PDB entry 5UHE | X-ray diffraction, 4.04 A resolution (low resolution: residue-level contacts below are approximate; hydrogen-bond / salt-bridge calls are withheld) | chains A and B of the 8 polymer chains in the assembly

# Chain A (and B)
Name: DNA-directed RNA polymerase subunit alpha
Organism: Mycobacterium tuberculosis (strain ATCC 25618 / H37Rv)
Notes: EC 2.7.7.6; chain B of this document is another copy of the same molecule, construct and numbering; everything in this record applies to it too
Reference sequence: P9WGZ1 (RPOA_MYCTU); residue numbers follow UniProt; this construct covers 1-347
Chain sequence (347 residues; row label = number of the first residue in the row):
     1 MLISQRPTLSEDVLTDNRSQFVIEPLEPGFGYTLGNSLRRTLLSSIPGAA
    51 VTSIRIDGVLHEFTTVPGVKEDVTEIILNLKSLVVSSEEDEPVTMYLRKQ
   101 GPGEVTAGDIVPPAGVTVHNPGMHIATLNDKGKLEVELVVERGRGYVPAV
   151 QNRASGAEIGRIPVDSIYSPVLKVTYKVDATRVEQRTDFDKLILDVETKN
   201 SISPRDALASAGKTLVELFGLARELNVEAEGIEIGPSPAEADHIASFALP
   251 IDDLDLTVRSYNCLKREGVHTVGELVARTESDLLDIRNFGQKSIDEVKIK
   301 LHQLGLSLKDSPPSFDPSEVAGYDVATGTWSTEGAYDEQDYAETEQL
Not modelled in the structure: 1-2, 227-347 (chain B: 1-5, 154-156, 233-347)

# Interface between chain A and chain B
Residue-residue contacts (61; chain A residue first):
  Ile3(A) - Glu141(B)
  Ile3(A) - Arg142(B)
  Ile3(A) - Tyr168(B)
  Gln5(A) - Arg144(B)
  Thr8(A) - Leu218(B)
  Ser10(A) - Leu221(B)
  Glu27(A) - Ser44(B)
  Glu27(A) - Arg144(B)
  Gly29(A) - Arg40(B)
  Phe30(A) - Arg40(B)
  Phe30(A) - Thr41(B)
  Thr33(A) - Asn36(B)
  Thr33(A) - Ser37(B)
  Thr33(A) - Arg40(B)
  Leu34(A) - Leu218(B)
  Leu34(A) - Phe219(B)
  Ser37(A) - Thr33(B)
  Ser37(A) - Ser37(B)
  Arg40(A) - Gly29(B)
  Arg40(A) - Tyr32(B)
  Arg40(A) - Thr33(B)
  Thr41(A) - Phe30(B)
  Thr41(A) - Thr33(B)
  Ser45(A) - Glu27(B)
  Ser45(A) - Phe30(B)
  Arg144(A) - Glu27(B)
  Glu184(A) - Val150(B)
  Glu184(A) - Gln151(B)
  Gln185(A) - Gln151(B)
  Asp188(A) - Gln151(B)
  Asp206(A) - Asn226(B)
  Asp206(A) - Glu228(B)
  Leu208(A) - Ala222(B)
  Ala209(A) - Ala222(B)
  Ala209(A) - Arg223(B)
  Ala209(A) - Leu225(B)
  Ala209(A) - Asn226(B)
  Ser210(A) - Ala229(B)
  Gly212(A) - Phe219(B)
  Gly212(A) - Ala222(B)
  Gly212(A) - Arg223(B)
  Lys213(A) - Arg223(B)
  Lys213(A) - Val227(B)
  Lys213(A) - Glu230(B)
  Thr214(A) - Glu230(B)
  Leu215(A) - Phe219(B)
  Val216(A) - Val216(B)
  Val216(A) - Phe219(B)
  Val216(A) - Gly220(B)
  Glu217(A) - Glu230(B)
  Glu217(A) - Ile232(B)
  Phe219(A) - Leu34(B)
  Phe219(A) - Leu215(B)
  Phe219(A) - Val216(B)
  Phe219(A) - Phe219(B)
  Leu221(A) - Thr8(B)
  Ala222(A) - Leu208(B)
  Ala222(A) - Ala209(B)
  Ala222(A) - Gly212(B)
  Arg223(A) - Lys213(B)
  Asn226(A) - Arg205(B)
Interface residues without a listed pair, chain A (40 interface residues in all): Leu26, Leu38, Ser44, Pro47, Val183, Arg205, Leu218, Gly220
Interface residues without a listed pair, chain B (42 interface residues in all): Leu26, Ser45, Asp90, Asn152

# Overview
40 residues of chain A and 42 residues of chain B are in contact.
Both chains are DNA-directed RNA polymerase subunit alpha (Mycobacterium tuberculosis (strain ATCC 25618 /
H37Rv)). Entry 5UHE (Crystal structure of Mycobacterium tuberculosis transcription initiation complex in
complex with D-AAP1) was determined by X-ray diffraction together with 5UH5, 5UH6, 5UH8, 5UH9, 5UHA, 5UHB and
4 further entries from the same study.
